PDB entry 9CQN | electron microscopy, 2.37 A resolution | chains A and D of the 4 polymer chains in the assembly

[Chain A]
Molecule: Hemoglobin subunit alpha
From: Homo sapiens
UniProtKB: P69905 (HBA_HUMAN); residues 2-140 here correspond to UniProt positions 3-141 (UniProt number = residue number + 1)
Chain sequence (139 residues; row label = number of the first residue in the row):
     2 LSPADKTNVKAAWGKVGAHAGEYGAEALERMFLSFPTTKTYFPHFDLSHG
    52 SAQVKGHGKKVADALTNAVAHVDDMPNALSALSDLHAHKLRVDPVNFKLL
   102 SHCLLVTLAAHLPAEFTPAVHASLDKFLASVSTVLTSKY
Metal / ion sites: heme Fe: His87 (together with oxygen molecule)
Small-molecule neighbours:
  - heme (HEM): Met32, Thr39, Tyr42, Phe43, His45, Phe46, His58, Lys61, Val62, Ala65, Leu66, Leu83, Leu86, His87, Leu91, Val93, Asn97, Phe98, Leu101, Val132, Leu136
  - oxygen molecule (OXY): Leu29, Phe43, His58, Val62, His87, Leu101
Swiss-Prot annotation at these positions:
  - binding site (O2): His58
  - binding site (heme b): His87
  - site: Thr8, Asn9 (Microbial infection: Cleavage), Lys11 (Not glycated), Ala13, Trp14 (Microbial infection: Cleavage), Tyr24, Gly25 (Microbial infection: Cleavage), Leu29, Glu30 (Microbial infection: Cleavage), His45, Phe46 (Microbial infection: Cleavage), Asp47, Leu48 (Microbial infection: Cleavage), Ser52, Ala53 (Microbial infection: Cleavage), Val55, Lys56 (Microbial infection: Cleavage), Lys56 (Not glycated), Gly59, Lys60 (Microbial infection: Cleavage), Lys60 (Not glycated), Lys90 (Not glycated), Leu91, Arg92 (Microbial infection: Cleavage), Lys99 (Not glycated), Leu106, Val107 (Microbial infection: Cleavage), Thr108, Leu109 (Microbial infection: Cleavage), Val121, His122 (Microbial infection: Cleavage), Ser133, Thr134 (Microbial infection: Cleavage)
  - modified residue: Ser3 (Phosphoserine), Lys7 (N6-succinyllysine), Thr8 (Phosphothreonine), Lys11 (N6-succinyllysine), Lys16 (N6-acetyllysine), Tyr24 (Phosphotyrosine), Ser35 (Phosphoserine), Lys40 (N6-succinyllysine), Ser49 (Phosphoserine), Ser102 (Phosphoserine), Thr108 (Phosphothreonine), Ser124 (Phosphoserine), Ser131 (Phosphoserine), Thr134 (Phosphothreonine), Thr137 (Phosphothreonine), Ser138 (Phosphoserine)
  - glycosylation (N-linked (Glc) (glycation) lysine): Lys7, Lys16, Lys40, Lys61

[Chain D]
Molecule: Hemoglobin subunit beta
From: Homo sapiens
UniProtKB: P68871 (HBB_HUMAN); residues 2-146 here correspond to UniProt positions 3-147 (UniProt number = residue number + 1)
Chain sequence (145 residues; numbered 2 to 146; the number before each row is that of its first residue):
     2 HLTPEEKSAVTALWGKVNVDEVGGEALGRLLVVYPWTQRFFESFGDLSTP
    52 DAVMGNPKVKAHGKKVLGAFSDGLAHLDNLKGTFATLSELHCDKLHVDPE
   102 NFRLLGNVLVCVLAHHFGKEFTPPVQAAYQKVVAGVANALAHKYH
Metal / ion sites: heme Fe: His92 (together with oxygen molecule)
Small-molecule neighbours: heme / oxygen molecule: Leu28, Leu31, Thr38, Phe41, Phe42, His63, Lys66, Val67, Ala70, Phe71, Phe85, Leu88, Leu91, His92, Lys95, Leu96, Val98, Asn102, Phe103, Leu106, Leu141
Swiss-Prot annotation at these positions:
  - binding site ((2R)-2,3-bisphosphoglycerate): His2, Lys82, His143
  - binding site (heme b): His63, His92
  - site: Glu7, Lys8 (Microbial infection: Cleavage), Gly25, Glu26 (Microbial infection: Cleavage), Gly29, Arg30 (Microbial infection: Cleavage), Tyr35, Pro36 (Microbial infection: Cleavage), Trp37, Thr38 (Microbial infection: Cleavage), Phe45, Gly46 (Microbial infection: Cleavage), Asp52, Ala53 (Microbial infection: Cleavage), Gly56, Asn57 (Microbial infection: Cleavage), Lys59 (Not glycated), Phe71, Ser72 (Microbial infection: Cleavage), Gly74, Leu75 (Microbial infection: Cleavage), Lys82 (Not glycated), Thr84, Phe85 (Microbial infection: Cleavage), His92, Cys93 (Microbial infection: Cleavage), Lys95 (Not glycated), Arg104, Leu105 (Microbial infection: Cleavage), Leu110, Val111 (Microbial infection: Cleavage), Gly119, Lys120 (Microbial infection: Cleavage), Phe122, Thr123 (Microbial infection: Cleavage), Ala128, Ala129 (Microbial infection: Cleavage) and 2 more in UniProt
  - modified residue: Ser9 (Phosphoserine), Thr12 (Phosphothreonine), Ser44 (Phosphoserine), Thr50 (Phosphothreonine), Lys59 (N6-acetyllysine), Lys82 (N6-acetyllysine), Thr87 (Phosphothreonine), Cys93 (S-nitrosocysteine), Lys144 (N6-acetyllysine)
  - glycosylation (N-linked (Glc) (glycation) lysine): Lys8, Lys17, Lys66, Lys120, Lys144

[How chain A and chain D interact]
Residue-residue contacts - 15 pairs, chain A then chain D:
  Thr38(A) - His97(D)
  Thr41(A) - Arg40(D)  hydrogen bond (backbone-side chain)
  Thr41(A) - His97(D)
  Tyr42(A) - Arg40(D)
  Arg92(A) - Pro36(D)  hydrogen bond (side chain-backbone)
  Arg92(A) - Trp37(D)
  Arg92(A) - Gln39(D)
  Arg92(A) - Arg40(D)
  Asp94(A) - Trp37(D)
  Asp94(A) - Asp99(D)
  Asp94(A) - Asn102(D)  hydrogen bond
  Pro95(A) - Trp37(D)
  Val96(A) - Asp99(D)
  Tyr140(A) - Pro36(D)  hydrophobic
  Tyr140(A) - Trp37(D)
Also at the interface, not in a pair above, chain A (10 interface residues in all): Leu91, Val93
Also at the interface, not in a pair above, chain D (8 interface residues in all): Glu43

[In short]
10 residues of chain A and 8 residues of chain D are in contact, with 3 hydrogen bonds. Among the polar pairs
are Thr41(A)-Arg40(D), Arg92(A)-Pro36(D) and Asp94(A)-Asn102(D). Chain A binds heme and oxygen molecule. Chain
D binds heme / oxygen molecule.
Here chain A is Hemoglobin subunit alpha and chain D is Hemoglobin subunit beta, both from Homo sapiens. Entry
9CQN (Human OxyHb (C2 symmetry) obtained using the SPT Labtech chameleon In the presence of 25 uM ...) was
determined by electron microscopy (same publication as 9CQM, 9CQO, 9CQP, 9CQQ, 9CQR, 9CQS and 12 further
entries).
